PDB entry 7UZ1 | X-ray diffraction, 1.58 A resolution | chain A

Chain A:
Molecule: Beta-galactosidase
Source organism: Saccharolobus solfataricus
UniProtKB: A0A0E3K5E4 (A0A0E3K5E4_SACSO); residue numbers follow UniProt; this construct covers 1-489
Chain sequence (489 residues; row label = number of the first residue in the row):
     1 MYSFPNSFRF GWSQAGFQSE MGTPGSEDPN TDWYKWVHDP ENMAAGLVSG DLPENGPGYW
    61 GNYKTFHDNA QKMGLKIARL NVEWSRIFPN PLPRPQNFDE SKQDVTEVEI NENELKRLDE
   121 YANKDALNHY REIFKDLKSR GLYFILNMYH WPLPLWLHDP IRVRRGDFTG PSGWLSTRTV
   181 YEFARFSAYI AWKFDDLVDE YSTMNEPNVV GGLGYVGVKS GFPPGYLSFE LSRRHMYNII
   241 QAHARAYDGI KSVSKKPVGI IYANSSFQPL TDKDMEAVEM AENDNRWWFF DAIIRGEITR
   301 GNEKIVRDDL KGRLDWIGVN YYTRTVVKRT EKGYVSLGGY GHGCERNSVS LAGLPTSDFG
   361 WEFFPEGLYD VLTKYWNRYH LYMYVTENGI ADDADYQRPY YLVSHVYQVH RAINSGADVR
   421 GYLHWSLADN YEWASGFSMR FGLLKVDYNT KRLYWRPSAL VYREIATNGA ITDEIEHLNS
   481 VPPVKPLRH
Differences from the reference sequence: engineered mutation H235 (Ala in A0A0E3K5E4)
Covalent attachments: C5a-bromo-valienide (OM0) linked to E387
Ligand contacts: C5a-bromo-valienide (OM0; (1R,2S,3R,4R)-5-bromo-6-(hydroxymethyl)cyclohex-5-ene-1,2,3,4-tetrol): Q18, H150, W151, N205, E206, N320, Y322, F359, W361, W425, E432, W433, F441

In short:
C5a-bromo-valienide is covalently linked to E387.
Chain A is Beta-galactosidase (Saccharolobus solfataricus); the structure, Structure of beta-glycosidase from
Sulfolobus solfataricus in complex with C5a-bromo-valienide, was determined by X-ray diffraction, deposited
together with 7UZ2.
